Entry 6Q4V (X-ray diffraction, 2.01 A resolution); this record covers chains A and B of the 3 polymer chains in the assembly.

# Chain A
Protein: DNA polymerase I, thermostable
Source organism: Thermus aquaticus
Notes: EC 2.7.7.7
UniProtKB: P19821 (DPO1_THEAQ); residue numbers follow UniProt; this construct covers 293-832
Amino-acid sequence (541 residues; row label = number of the first residue in the row):
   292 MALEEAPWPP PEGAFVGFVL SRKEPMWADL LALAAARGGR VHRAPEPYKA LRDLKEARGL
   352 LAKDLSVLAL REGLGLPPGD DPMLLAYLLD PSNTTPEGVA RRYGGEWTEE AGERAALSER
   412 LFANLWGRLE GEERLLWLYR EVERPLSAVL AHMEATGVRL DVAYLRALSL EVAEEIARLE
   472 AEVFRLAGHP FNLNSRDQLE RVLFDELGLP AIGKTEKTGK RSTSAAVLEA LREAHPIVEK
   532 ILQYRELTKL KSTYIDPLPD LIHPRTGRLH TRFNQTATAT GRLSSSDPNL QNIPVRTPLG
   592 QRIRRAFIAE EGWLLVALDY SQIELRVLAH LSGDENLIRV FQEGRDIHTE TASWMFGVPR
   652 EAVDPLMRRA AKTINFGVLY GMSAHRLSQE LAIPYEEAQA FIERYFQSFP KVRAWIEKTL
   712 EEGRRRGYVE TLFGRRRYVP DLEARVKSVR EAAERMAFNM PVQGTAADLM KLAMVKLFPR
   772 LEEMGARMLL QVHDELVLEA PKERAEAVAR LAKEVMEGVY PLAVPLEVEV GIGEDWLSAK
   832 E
Not modelled in the structure: 292-293, 832
Differences from the reference sequence: initiating methionine (292)
Bound ions: Mg2+: Asp610, Asp785 (together with 2'-deoxyadenosine 5'-triphosphate); Mn2+: Asp610, Tyr611, Asp785 (together with 2'-deoxyadenosine 5'-triphosphate)
Ligand contacts: 2'-deoxyadenosine 5'-triphosphate (DTP): Arg573, Asp610, Tyr611, Ser612, Gln613, Ile614, Glu615, His639, Arg659, Lys663, Thr664, Phe667, Tyr671, Asp785
What the authors report for this chain:
  - binding site for 2'-deoxyadenosine 5'-triphosphate: Lys663

# Chain B
Molecule: 12-nt DNA strand
Sequence (12 nucleotides; row label = number of the first residue in the row):
   101 GACCACGGCC AC
Modified residues: DOC (2',3'-dideoxycytidine-5'-monophosphate) at position 112

# How chain A and chain B interact
Residue-residue contacts (34; chain A residue first):
  Arg487(A) - DG107(B)  hydrogen bond to the phosphate
  Arg487(A) - DG108(B)  salt bridge to the phosphate
  Thr506(A) - DG107(B)  hydrogen bond to the phosphate
  Thr506(A) - DG108(B)  phosphate contact
  Glu507(A) - DG107(B)  phosphate contact
  Lys508(A) - DC106(B)  phosphate contact
  Lys508(A) - DG107(B)  hydrogen bond to the phosphate
  Thr509(A) - DC106(B)  phosphate contact
  Thr509(A) - DG107(B)  hydrogen bond to the phosphate
  Ser513(A) - DG108(B)  hydrogen bond to the phosphate
  Thr514(A) - DG108(B)  hydrogen bond to the phosphate
  Ser515(A) - DG108(B)  phosphate contact
  Ser515(A) - DC109(B)  phosphate contact
  Ala516(A) - DC109(B)  hydrogen bond to the phosphate
  Arg536(A) - DG108(B)  hydrogen bond to the phosphate
  Arg536(A) - DC109(B)  salt bridge to the phosphate
  Lys540(A) - DG108(B)  base contact
  Lys540(A) - DC109(B)  hydrogen bond to the base
  Lys540(A) - DC110(B)  sugar contact
  Tyr545(A) - DC110(B)  sugar contact
  Arg573(A) - DOC_112(B)  hydrogen bond to the base
  Gln582(A) - DA111(B)  sugar contact
  Asn583(A) - DC110(B)  hydrogen bond to the base
  Asn583(A) - DA111(B)  sugar contact
  Ile584(A) - DA111(B)  sugar contact
  Pro585(A) - DC110(B)  phosphate contact
  Pro585(A) - DA111(B)  phosphate contact
  Val586(A) - DA111(B)  hydrogen bond to the phosphate
  Arg587(A) - DC110(B)  salt bridge to the phosphate
  Arg587(A) - DA111(B)  salt bridge to the phosphate
  Arg660(A) - DA111(B)  salt bridge to the phosphate
  Arg660(A) - DOC_112(B)  salt bridge to the phosphate
  Val783(A) - DOC_112(B)  sugar contact
  His784(A) - DOC_112(B)  sugar contact
Other interface residues (no listed pair), chain A (26 interface residues in all): Gly510, Leu541, Arg595, Asp785

# Overview
Chain A and chain B form an interface of 26 and 7 residues respectively; the contacts include 12 hydrogen
bonds and 6 salt bridges. Polar contacts include Lys540(A)-DC109(B), Arg573(A)-DOC_112(B) and
Asn583(A)-DC110(B). Chain A binds 2'-deoxyadenosine 5'-triphosphate. Asp610(A) and Asp785(A) form the Mg2+
site. From the paper: a binding site for 2'-deoxyadenosine 5'-triphosphate at Lys663(A).
Chain A is DNA polymerase I, thermostable (Thermus aquaticus) and chain B is a 12-nt DNA strand; the
structure, KlenTaq DNA polymerase in complex with dATP, was determined by X-ray diffraction, deposited
together with 6Q4T and 6Q4U.
